8GPI - chains C and T of the 12 polymer chains in the assembly; structure by electron microscopy, 3.00 A resolution.

Chain C:
Protein: 8ANC195 Fab light chain
Source organism: Homo sapiens
Notes: antibody fragment or engineered binder
Chain sequence (215 residues; each row starts with the number of its first residue; numbering starts at 0):
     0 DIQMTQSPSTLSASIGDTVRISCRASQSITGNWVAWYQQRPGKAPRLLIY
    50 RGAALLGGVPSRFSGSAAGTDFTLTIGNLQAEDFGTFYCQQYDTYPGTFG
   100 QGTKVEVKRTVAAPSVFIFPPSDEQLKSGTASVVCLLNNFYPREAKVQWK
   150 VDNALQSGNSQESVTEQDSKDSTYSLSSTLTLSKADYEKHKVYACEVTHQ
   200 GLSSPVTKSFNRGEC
Unresolved in the structure: 106-214
Disulfides: Cys22-Cys88

Chain T:
Protein: X18 UFO gp41
Source organism: Human immunodeficiency virus 1
Chain sequence (622 residues; row label = number of the first residue in the row; note: 13 numbers in that range are skipped by the numbering (no residue carries them; nothing is unmodelled there)):
    30 NLWVTVYYGVPVWRDADTTLFCASDAKAHVPEAHNVWATHACVPTDPNPQ
    80 EIPLENVTENFNMWKNNMVEQMQEDVISLWDQSLKPCVKLTPLCVTLNCT
   130 KANLTHNTTNDKNGTGNITDEVKIGNITDEVKNCTFNMTTEIRDKQQKVH
   180 ALFYALDIVQMKENGSEYRLISCNTSVIKQACPKISFDPIPIHYCAPAGY
   230 AILKCNDKKFNGTGPCKNVSTVQCTHGIKPVVSTQLLLNGSLAEEEIIIR
   280 SENLTNNAKNIIVHLNKSVSISCTRPSNNTRTSIRIGPGQMFYRTGDIIG
   330 DIRKAYCELNGTEWNETLNKVTEKLKEHFNKTIVFQPPSGGDLETTMHHF
   380 NCRGEFFYCNTTKLFNTKNGTREEFNGTIILPCRIKQIVNMWQGVGQAMY
   430 APPISGIINCTSNITGIILTRDGGNGNTTDETFRPGGGNIKDNWRSELYK
   480 YKVVQIEPLGIAPTRCKRRVVDGGGGSGGGGSAVGIGAMIFGFLGAAGST
   530 MGAASITLTVQARQL
   558 LSGNPDWLPDMTVWGIKQLQARVLAVERYLKDQKFLGLWGCSGKIICCTN
   608 VPWNSTWSNKSYEEIWNNMTWIEWEKEISNYTNRIYDLLTESQNQQERNE
   658 KDLLELD
Unresolved in the structure: 30-520, 558-568, 664
Disulfides: Cys598-Cys604
Covalent attachments: N-acetylglucosamine (NAG) linked to Asn611, Asn637
Reported in the primary citation:
  - self-association interface (contacts with another copy of this molecule): Arg655

Chain C / chain T interface:
Contacting residue pairs (13; chain C residue first):
  Thr29(C) - Ser612(T)
  Thr29(C) - Thr613(T)
  Thr29(C) - Trp614(T)
  Thr29(C) - Ser615(T)  hydrogen bond (side chain-backbone)
  Thr29(C) - Asn616(T)
  Thr29(C) - Tyr638(T)  hydrogen bond (backbone-side chain)
  Gly30(C) - Glu634(T)
  Asn31(C) - Asn637(T)  hydrogen bond
  Asn31(C) - Tyr638(T)
  Trp32(C) - Lys633(T)
  Arg50(C) - Lys633(T)
  Arg50(C) - Ser636(T)  hydrogen bond
  Arg50(C) - Asn637(T)  hydrogen bond
Interface residues without a listed pair, chain C (6 interface residues in all): Ser27

Overview:
Chain C and chain T form an interface of 6 and 10 residues respectively; the contacts include 5 hydrogen
bonds. Polar contacts include Thr29(C)-Ser615(T), Thr29(C)-Tyr638(T) and Asn31(C)-Asn637(T).
N-acetylglucosamine is covalently linked to Asn611(T) and Asn637(T). The paper reports a self-association
interface involving Arg655(T).
Chain C is 8ANC195 Fab light chain (Homo sapiens) and chain T is X18 UFO gp41 (Human immunodeficiency virus
1); the structure, HIV-1 Env X18 UFO in complex with 8ANC195 Fab, was determined by electron microscopy
together with 8GP5, 8GPG, 8GPJ and 8GPK from the same study.
